Entry 8Q6J (electron microscopy, 3.30 A resolution); this record covers chains A and B of the 5 polymer chains in the assembly.

Chain A:
Molecule: Trastuzumab fab light chain
Source organism: Homo sapiens
Notes: antibody fragment or engineered binder
Sequence (214 residues; numbered 1 to 214; the number before each row is that of its first residue):
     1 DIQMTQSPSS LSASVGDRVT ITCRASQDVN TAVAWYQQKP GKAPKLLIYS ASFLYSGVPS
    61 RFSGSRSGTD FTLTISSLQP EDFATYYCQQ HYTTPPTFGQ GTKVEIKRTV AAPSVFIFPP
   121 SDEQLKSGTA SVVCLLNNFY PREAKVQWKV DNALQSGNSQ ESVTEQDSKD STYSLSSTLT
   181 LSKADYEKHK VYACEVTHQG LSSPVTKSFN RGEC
Disulfide bonds: Cys-23/Cys-88, Cys-134/Cys-194

Chain B:
Molecule: Trastuzumab Fab heavy chain
Source organism: Homo sapiens
Notes: antibody fragment or engineered binder
Sequence (220 residues; each row starts with the number of its first residue):
     1 EVQLVESGGG LVQPGGSLRL SCAASGFNIK DTYIHWVRQA PGKGLEWVAR IYPTNGYTRY
    61 ADSVKGRFTI SADTSKNTAY LQMNSLRAED TAVYYCSRWG GDGFYAMDYW GQGTLVTVSS
   121 ASTKGPSVFP LAPSSKSTSG GTAALGCLVK DYFPEPVTVS WNSGALTSGV HTFPAVLQSS
   181 GLYSLSSVVT VPSSSLGTQT YICNVNHKPS NTKVDKKVEP
Disulfide bonds: Cys-22/Cys-96, Cys-147/Cys-203

Chain A / chain B interface:
Residue-residue contacts (44; chain A residue first):
  Tyr-36(A) / Ala-106(B)
  Tyr-36(A) / Met-107(B)  hydrogen bond (side chain-backbone)
  Tyr-36(A) / Trp-110(B)
  Lys-42(A) / Tyr-95(B)  hydrogen bond (backbone-side chain)
  Ala-43(A) / Tyr-95(B)  hydrophobic
  Ala-43(A) / Gly-111(B)
  Pro-44(A) / Trp-110(B)
  Leu-46(A) / Phe-104(B)  hydrophobic
  Leu-46(A) / Ala-106(B)  hydrophobic
  Tyr-87(A) / Lys-43(B)
  Tyr-87(A) / Gly-44(B)
  Tyr-87(A) / Leu-45(B)
  Gln-89(A) / Met-107(B)
  Thr-94(A) / Arg-50(B)  hydrogen bond (backbone-side chain)
  Thr-94(A) / Arg-59(B)  hydrogen bond
  Pro-95(A) / Trp-47(B)  hydrophobic
  Pro-96(A) / Trp-47(B)
  Phe-98(A) / Trp-47(B)
  Phe-116(A) / Ser-137(B)
  Phe-116(A) / Ser-139(B)
  Phe-116(A) / Ala-144(B)  hydrophobic
  Ile-117(A) / Lys-136(B)
  Phe-118(A) / Leu-131(B)  hydrophobic
  Phe-118(A) / Ser-186(B)
  Phe-118(A) / Val-188(B)  hydrophobic
  Pro-119(A) / Leu-131(B)
  Ser-121(A) / Phe-129(B)
  Glu-123(A) / Phe-129(B)
  Gln-124(A) / Phe-129(B)
  Gln-124(A) / Leu-148(B)
  Ser-131(A) / Lys-150(B)
  Leu-135(A) / Phe-173(B)  hydrophobic
  Gln-160(A) / Val-176(B)
  Gln-160(A) / Leu-177(B)
  Gln-160(A) / Gln-178(B)
  Gln-160(A) / Ser-179(B)
  Glu-161(A) / Val-176(B)
  Ser-162(A) / Pro-174(B)
  Ser-162(A) / Val-176(B)
  Val-163(A) / Pro-174(B)
  Thr-164(A) / Phe-173(B)
  Thr-164(A) / Pro-174(B)
  Ser-174(A) / Phe-173(B)
  Leu-175(A) / Phe-173(B)
Also at the interface, not in a pair above, chain A (40 interface residues in all): Lys-45, Tyr-55, Thr-93, Gly-99, Gln-100, Ser-127, Val-133, Leu-136, Asn-138, Ser-176, Thr-178, Phe-209, Asn-210
Also at the interface, not in a pair above, chain B (36 interface residues in all): Gln-39, Glu-46, Asp-108, Val-128, Pro-130, His-171, Thr-172, Ser-184

In short:
40 residues of chain A and 36 residues of chain B are in contact, with 4 hydrogen bonds. Polar contacts
include Tyr-36(A)/Met-107(B), Lys-42(A)/Tyr-95(B) and Thr-94(A)/Arg-50(B).
Chain A is Trastuzumab fab light chain and chain B is Trastuzumab Fab heavy chain, both from Homo sapiens; the
structure, Atomic structure and conformational variability of the HER2-Trastuzumab-Pertuzumab complex, was
determined by electron microscopy (same publication as 8PWH).
